Entry 3V4N (X-ray diffraction, 1.60 A resolution); this record covers chain A.

# Chain A
Protein: HMG-CoA synthase
From: Enterococcus faecalis
Notes: EC 2.3.3.10
UniProt: Q9FD71 (Q9FD71_ENTFA); residue numbers follow UniProt; this construct covers 1-383
Chain sequence (388 residues; numbered -4 to 383; the number before each row is that of its first residue; numbers below 1 keep their minus sign (Gly-4 is residue -4)):
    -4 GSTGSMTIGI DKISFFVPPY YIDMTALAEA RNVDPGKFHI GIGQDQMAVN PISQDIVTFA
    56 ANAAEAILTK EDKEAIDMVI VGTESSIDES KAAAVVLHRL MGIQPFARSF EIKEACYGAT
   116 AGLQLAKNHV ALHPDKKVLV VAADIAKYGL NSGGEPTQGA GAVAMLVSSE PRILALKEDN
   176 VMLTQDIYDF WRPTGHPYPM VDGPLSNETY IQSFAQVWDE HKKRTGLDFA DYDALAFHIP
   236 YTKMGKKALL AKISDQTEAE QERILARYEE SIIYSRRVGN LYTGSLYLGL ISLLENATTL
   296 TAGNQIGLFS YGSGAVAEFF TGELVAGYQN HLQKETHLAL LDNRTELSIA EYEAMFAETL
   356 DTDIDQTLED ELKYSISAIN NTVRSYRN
Disordered / not traced: -4
Construct notes: expression tag (-4 to 0); engineered mutation Ser163 (Ala in Q9FD71)
Modified positions: Cys111 (s-nitroso-cysteine; SNC)
Curated features (UniProtKB/Swiss-Prot):
  - active site: Glu79 (Proton donor/acceptor), Cys111 (Acyl-thioester intermediate), His233 (Proton donor/acceptor)
  - binding site ((3S)-3-hydroxy-3-methylglutaryl-CoA): Asp29, Cys111, Thr152, Ser201, His233, Lys242, Asn275, Ser308
  - mutagenesis: Ala110 (A110G: 140-fold increase in the overall reaction rate, and 86-fold increase in catalytic efficiency)
Reported in the primary citation:
  - catalytic residues: Glu79, His233 (citing earlier work)

# In short
From UniProt: 3 active-site residues, 8 (3S)-3-hydroxy-3-methylglutaryl-CoA-binding residues and one
mutagenesis site. The paper reports catalytic residues Glu79 and His233.
Chain A is HMG-CoA synthase (Enterococcus faecalis); the structure, The Biochemical and Structural Basis for
Inhibition of Enterococcus faecalis HMG-CoA Synthatse, mvaS, by Hymeglusin, was determined by X-ray
diffraction (same publication as 3V4X).
